1W0O - chain A; structure by X-ray diffraction, 1.90 A resolution.

[Chain A]
Protein: Sialidase
From: Vibrio cholerae
Notes: EC 3.2.1.18
UniProt: P37060 (NANH_VIBCH); residue numbers follow UniProt; this construct covers 1-781
Sequence (781 residues; each row starts with the number of its first residue):
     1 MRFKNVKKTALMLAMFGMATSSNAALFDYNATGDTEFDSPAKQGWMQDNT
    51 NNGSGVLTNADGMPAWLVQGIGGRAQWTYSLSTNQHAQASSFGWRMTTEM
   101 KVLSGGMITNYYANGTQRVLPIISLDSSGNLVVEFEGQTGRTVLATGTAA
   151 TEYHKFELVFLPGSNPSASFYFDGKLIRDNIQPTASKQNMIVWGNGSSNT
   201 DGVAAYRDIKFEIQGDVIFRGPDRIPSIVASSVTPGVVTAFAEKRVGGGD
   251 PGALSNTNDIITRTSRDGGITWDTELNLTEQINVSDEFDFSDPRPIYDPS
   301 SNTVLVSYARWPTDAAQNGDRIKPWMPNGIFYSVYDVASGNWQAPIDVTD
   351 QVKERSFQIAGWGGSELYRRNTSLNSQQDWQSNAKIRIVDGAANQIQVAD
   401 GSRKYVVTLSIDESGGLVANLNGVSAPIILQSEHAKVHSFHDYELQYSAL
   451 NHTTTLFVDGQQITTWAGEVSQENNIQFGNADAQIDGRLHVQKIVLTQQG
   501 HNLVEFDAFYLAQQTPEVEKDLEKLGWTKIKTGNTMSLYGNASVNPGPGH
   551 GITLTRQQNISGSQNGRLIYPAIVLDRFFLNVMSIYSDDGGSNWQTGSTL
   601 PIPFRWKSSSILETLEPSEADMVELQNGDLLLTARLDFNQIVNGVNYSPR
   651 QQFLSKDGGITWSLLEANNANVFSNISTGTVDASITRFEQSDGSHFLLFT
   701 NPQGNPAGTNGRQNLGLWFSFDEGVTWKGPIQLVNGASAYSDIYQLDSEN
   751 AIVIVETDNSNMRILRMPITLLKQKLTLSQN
Unresolved in the structure: 1-24, 778-781
Metal / ion sites: Ca2+ site 1: A253, N256, D289, T313; Ca2+ site 2 near D286 (its only coordinating residue here); Ca2+ site 3: D320, F578; Ca2+ site 4: P548, D621, D682, A683
Ligand contacts:
  - 2-deoxy-2,3-dehydro-N-acetyl-neuraminic acid (DAN): R224, I225, R245, D250, P251, D292, Q317, N318, N545, L580, S618, E619, R635, D637, F638, R712, Y740
  - N-acetyl-alpha-neuraminic acid (SIA): R74, Q76, M107, T109, Y111, R118, L120, Q188, G196, S197, S198, N199

[In short]
Ligands of chain A: 2-deoxy-2,3-dehydro-N-acetyl-neuraminic acid and N-acetyl-alpha-neuraminic acid. A253,
N256, D289 and T313 coordinate Ca2+ site 1. The Ca2+ site 3 is built by D320 and F578.
Chain A is Sialidase (Vibrio cholerae); the structure, Vibrio cholerae sialidase, was determined by X-ray
diffraction together with 1W0P from the same study.
